8YK0 - chains C and A of the 5 polymer chains in the assembly; structure by electron microscopy, 2.40 A resolution.

# Chain C
Molecule: Guanine nucleotide-binding protein G(i) subunit alpha-3
Organism: Homo sapiens
UniProtKB: P08754 (GNAI3_HUMAN); numbering as in UniProt (aligned over 6-354)
Amino-acid sequence (349 residues; row label = number of the first residue in the row):
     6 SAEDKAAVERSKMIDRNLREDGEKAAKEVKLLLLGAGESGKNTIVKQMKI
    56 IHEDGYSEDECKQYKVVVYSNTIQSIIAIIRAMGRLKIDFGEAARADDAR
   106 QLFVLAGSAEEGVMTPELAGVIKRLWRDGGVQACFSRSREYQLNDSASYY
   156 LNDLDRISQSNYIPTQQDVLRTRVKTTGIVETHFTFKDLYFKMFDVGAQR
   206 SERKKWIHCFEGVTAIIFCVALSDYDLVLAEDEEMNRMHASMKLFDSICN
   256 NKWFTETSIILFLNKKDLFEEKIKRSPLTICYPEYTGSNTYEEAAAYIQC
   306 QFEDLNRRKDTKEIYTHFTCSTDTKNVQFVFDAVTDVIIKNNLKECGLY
Not modelled in the structure: 57-182, 237
Sequence notes: conflict N47 (Ser in P08754), A203 (Gly in P08754), A245 (Glu in P08754), S326 (Ala in P08754)
Curated features (UniProtKB/Swiss-Prot):
  - region: K35 to K46, T48 (G1 motif), D173 to T181 (G2 motif), F196 to G202, Q204, R205 (G3 motif), I265 to D272 (G4 motif), T324, C325, T327 to T329 (G5 motif)
  - binding site (GTP): G42, E43, S44, G45, K46, T48, D150, S151, L175, R176, T177, R178, V179, K180, T181, V201, N269, K270, D272, L273 and 2 more in UniProt
  - binding site (GDP): E43, S44, G45, K46, T48, S151, L175, R176, T177, R178, N269, K270, D272, C325
  - binding site (Mg(2+)): T181
  - modified residue: R178 (ADP-ribosylarginine), Q204 (Deamidated glutamine), C351 (ADP-ribosylcysteine)
  - natural variant: G40 (G40R: In ARCND1), G45 (G45S: In ARCND1), N47 (S47N: In ARCND1; this construct carries the variant)
  - mutagenesis: K35 (K35A: Decreased affinity for PLCD4), L36 (L36A: Increased affinity for PLCD4), L37 (L37A: No effect on binding to PLCD4), L39 (L39A: Decreased affinity for PLCD4), G42 (G42R: Decreased affinity for PLCD4), I184 (I184A: No effect on binding to PLCD4), W211 (W211A: Decreased affinity for CCDC88C and PLCD4), F215 (F215A: Decreased affinity for CCDC88C and PLCD4), V218 (V218A: No effect on binding to PLCD4), K248 (K248M: No effect on binding to CCDC88C), L249 (L249H: Decreased affinity for PLCD4; L249V: No effect on binding to PLCD4), S252 (S252A: Increased affinity for PLCD4; S252D: Decreased affinity for PLCD4), 4 further mutagenesis entries in UniProt

# Chain A
Molecule: Probable G-protein coupled receptor 156
Organism: Homo sapiens
UniProtKB: Q8NFN8 (GP156_HUMAN); residue numbers follow UniProt; this construct covers 22-338
Amino-acid sequence (317 residues; row label = number of the first residue in the row):
    22 RPLHDLCKTTITSSHHSSKTISSLSPVLLGIVWTFLSCGLLLILFFLAFT
    72 IHCRKNRIVKMSSPNLNIVTLLGSCLTYSSAYLFGIQDVLVGSSMETLIQ
   122 TRLSMLCIGTSLVFGPILGKSWRLYKVFTQRVPDKRVIIKDLQLLGLVAA
   172 LLMADVILLMTWVLTDPIQCLQILSVSMTVTGKDVSCTSTSTHFCASRYS
   222 DVWIALIWGCKGLLLLYGAYLAGLTGHVSSPPVNQSLTIMVGVNLLVLAA
   272 GLLFVVTRYLHSWPNLVFGLTSGGIFVCTTTINCFIFIPQLKQWKAFEEE
   322 NQTIRRMAKYFSTPNKS
Disulfides: C191-C216
Ligand contacts:
  - MW9 ((21R,24R,27S)-24,27,28-trihydroxy-18,24-dioxo-19,23,25-trioxa-24lambda~5~-phosphaoctacosan-21-yl (9Z)-octadec-9-enoate), molecule 1: S46, L49, I52, V53, F56, L269, A270, L273, S283, W284, P285, N286, L287, G290, L291, S293, G294, G295, F297, V298
  - MW9, molecule 2: T98, F105, L124, L127, C128, G130, T131, V134, L180, W183, I189, F215, C216, A217, S218, S221, W224, I225, I228, W229, K232, L267, A270, A271, L274, T278, R279, I296, C299, T300
Reported in the primary citation:
  - conformationally variable residues (order/disorder transition): E320 to S338
  - contacts within the chain: R78-I325, M82-M328, R152-K330, F318-T324
  - mutagenesis - R78E, M82A, S84A, F135W, K141E, R144E, R152E, R157E, D222A, V223A, L234A, L237A, Y241A, H248A, M261A, V264A, V268A, V276A, F318A, F318W, Q323A, Y331A, F332A, K337E: decreased signaling
  - higher-order assembly contacts with a neighbouring Probable G-protein coupled receptor 156; pairs are residue here / residue on that copy: Y331-H248, F332-H248, K337-F149
  - mutagenesis - N88A, R279A, Y280A: unchanged signaling

# Interface between chain C and chain A
Residue-residue contacts - 36 pairs, chain C then chain A:
  A30(C) - D155(A)
  A31(C) - V153(A)
  A31(C) - P154(A)
  A31(C) - D155(A)  hydrogen bond (backbone-backbone)
  K32(C) - P154(A)
  E33(C) - P154(A)
  V34(C) - P154(A)  hydrophobic
  K35(C) - D155(A)  salt bridge
  T219(C) - P154(A)
  T340(C) - R152(A)
  I343(C) - R152(A)
  I344(C) - R152(A)
  I344(C) - K330(A)
  K345(C) - M328(A)
  N346(C) - R157(A)  hydrogen bond (backbone-side chain)
  N347(C) - V148(A)  hydrogen bond (side chain-backbone)
  N347(C) - Q151(A)  hydrogen bond (side chain-backbone)
  N347(C) - R157(A)
  N347(C) - V158(A)  hydrogen bond (side chain-backbone)
  L348(C) - M82(A)  hydrophobic
  L348(C) - V148(A)  hydrophobic
  L348(C) - M328(A)  hydrophobic
  E350(C) - R157(A)  salt bridge
  E350(C) - V158(A)
  E350(C) - I159(A)
  E350(C) - K161(A)  hydrogen bond (backbone-side chain)
  C351(C) - R144(A)
  C351(C) - V148(A)  hydrophobic
  C351(C) - V158(A)  hydrogen bond (side chain-backbone)
  C351(C) - I160(A)  hydrogen bond (side chain-backbone)
  G352(C) - K81(A)
  L353(C) - K81(A)
  L353(C) - M82(A)
  L353(C) - S84(A)
  L353(C) - R144(A)
  Y354(C) - R78(A)  hydrogen bond
Interface residues without a listed pair, chain C (20 interface residues in all): D341
Interface residues without a listed pair, chain A (20 interface residues in all): F149, K156
From the paper, about this interface:
  - specific contacts: D341(C)-M328(A), I344(C)-K330(A)

# Overview
Chain C and chain A each contribute 20 residues to their interface, with 9 hydrogen bonds and 2 salt bridges.
Polar pairs include K35(C)-D155(A), E350(C)-R157(A) and N346(C)-R157(A). The paper describes contacts between
D341(C) and M328(A) and I344(C) and K330(A). From the paper: R78E, M82A and S84A of chain A, among others,
reduce signaling; conformational variability at E320(A); 27 substitutions were tested in all.
Chain C is Guanine nucleotide-binding protein G(i) subunit alpha-3 and chain A is Probable G-protein coupled
receptor 156, both from Homo sapiens; the structure, Cryo-EM structure of human GPR156-Gi3 complex, was
determined by electron microscopy together with 8YJP from the same study.
